PDB entry 6FIX | X-ray diffraction, 3.80 A resolution | chains D and F of the 6 polymer chains in the assembly

Chain D:
Name: XRE family transcriptional regulator
From: Pseudomonas putida
UniProt: A0A179R2V1 (A0A179R2V1_PSEPU); numbering as in UniProt (aligned over 2-99)
Chain sequence (105 residues; numbered -5 to 99; the number before each row is that of its first residue; numbers below 1 keep their minus sign (Met-5 is residue -5)):
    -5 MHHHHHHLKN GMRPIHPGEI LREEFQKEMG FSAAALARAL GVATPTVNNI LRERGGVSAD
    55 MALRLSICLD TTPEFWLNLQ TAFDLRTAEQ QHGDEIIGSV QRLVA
Disordered / not traced: -5 to 3, 99
Sequence notes: initiating methionine (-5); expression tag (-4 to 1)
From the paper describing this entry:
  - binding site for the 31-nt DNA strand: Pro39, Asn42, Arg46

Chain F:
Molecule: 30-nt DNA strand
Sequence (30 nucleotides; numbered 5 to 34; the number before each row is that of its first residue):
     5 AGCTGAATGC TTAACGTTAT TCGTTAATTT

Chain D / chain F interface:
Residue-residue contacts (14):
  Ser26(D) - DC14(F)  sugar contact
  Ser26(D) - DT15(F)  phosphate contact
  Ala27(D) - DT15(F)  hydrogen bond to the phosphate
  Ala28(D) - DC14(F)  phosphate contact
  Ala28(D) - DT15(F)  hydrogen bond to the phosphate
  Ala29(D) - DC14(F)  phosphate contact
  Arg32(D) - DC14(F)  salt bridge to the phosphate
  Thr38(D) - DT15(F)  base contact
  Pro39(D) - DT16(F)  base contact
  Pro39(D) - DA17(F)  base contact
  Asn42(D) - DT15(F)  sugar contact
  Asn42(D) - DT16(F)  hydrogen bond to the phosphate
  Arg46(D) - DT16(F)  phosphate contact
  Arg46(D) - DA17(F)  salt bridge to the phosphate

Summary:
9 residues of chain D face 4 of chain F across their interface; the contacts include 3 hydrogen bonds and 2
salt bridges. Polar contacts include Ala27(D)-DT15(F), Ala28(D)-DT15(F) and Asn42(D)-DT16(F). From the paper:
a binding site for the 31-nt DNA strand at Pro39(D), Asn42(D) and Arg46(D).
Chain D is XRE family transcriptional regulator (Pseudomonas putida) and chain F is a 30-nt DNA strand; the
structure, antitoxin GraA in complex with its operator, was determined by X-ray diffraction (same publication
as 6F8H and 6F8S).
